Entry 5Z9G (X-ray diffraction, 1.49 A resolution); this record covers chain A.

[Chain A]
Name: Probable esterase KAI2
Organism: Arabidopsis thaliana
UniProt: Q9SZU7 (KAI2_ARATH); numbering as in UniProt (aligned over 1-270)
Sequence (270 residues; numbered 1 to 270; the number before each row is that of its first residue):
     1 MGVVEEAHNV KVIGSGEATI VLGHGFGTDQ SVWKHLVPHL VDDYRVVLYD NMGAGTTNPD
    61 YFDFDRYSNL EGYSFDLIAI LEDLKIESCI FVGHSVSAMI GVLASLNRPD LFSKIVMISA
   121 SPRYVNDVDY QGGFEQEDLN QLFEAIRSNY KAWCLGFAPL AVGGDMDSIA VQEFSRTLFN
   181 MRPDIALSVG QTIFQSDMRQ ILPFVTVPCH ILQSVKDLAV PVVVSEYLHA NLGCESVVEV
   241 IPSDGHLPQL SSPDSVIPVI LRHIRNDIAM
Disordered / not traced: 1, 269-270
Reported in the primary citation:
  - contacts within the chain: Tyr124-Ala219 (hydrophobic contact), Phe134-Ala219 (hydrophobic contact)
  - mutagenesis - S95A: abolished binding to KAR1
  - mutagenesis - A219V: decreased signaling in response to KAR
  - mutagenesis - A219V (20-fold): decreased binding to KAR
  - catalytic residues: Ser95 (citing earlier work)
  - specificity-determining residues: Ala219 (proposed by the authors, not directly observed)

[Overview]
The paper reports the catalytic residue Ser95; S95A abolishes binding to KAR1.
Chain A is Probable esterase KAI2 (Arabidopsis thaliana); the structure, Crystal structure of KAI2, was
determined by X-ray diffraction together with 5Z9H from the same study.
